PDB entry 3KPL | X-ray diffraction, 1.96 A resolution | chains A and C of the 3 polymer chains in the assembly

Chain A:
Name: HLA class I histocompatibility antigen, B-44 alpha chain
From: Homo sapiens
Reference sequence: P30481 (1B44_HUMAN); residues 1-276 here correspond to UniProt positions 25-300 (UniProt number = residue number + 24)
Amino-acid sequence (276 residues; each row starts with the number of its first residue):
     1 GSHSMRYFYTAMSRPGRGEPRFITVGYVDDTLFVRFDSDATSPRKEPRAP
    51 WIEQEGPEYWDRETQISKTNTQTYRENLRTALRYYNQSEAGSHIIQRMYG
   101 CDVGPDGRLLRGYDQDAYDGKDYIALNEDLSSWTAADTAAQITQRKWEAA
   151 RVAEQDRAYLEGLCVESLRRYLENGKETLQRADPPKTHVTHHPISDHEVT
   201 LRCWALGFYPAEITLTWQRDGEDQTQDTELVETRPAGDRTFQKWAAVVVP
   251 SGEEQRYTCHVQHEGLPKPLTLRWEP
Cystine bridges: C101-C164, C203-C259

Chain C:
Name: EEYLQAFTY, self peptide from the ATP binding cassette protein ABCD3
Amino-acid sequence (9 residues; each row starts with the number of its first residue):
     1 EEYLQAFTY

How chain A and chain C interact:
Residue-residue contacts (46; chain A residue first):
  M5(A) - E1(C)
  Y7(A) - E1(C)  hydrogen bond (side chain-backbone)
  Y7(A) - E2(C)
  Y9(A) - E2(C)  hydrogen bond
  T24(A) - E2(C)
  K45(A) - E2(C)  salt bridge
  Y59(A) - E1(C)
  R62(A) - E1(C)  salt bridge
  E63(A) - E1(C)
  E63(A) - E2(C)  hydrogen bond (side chain-backbone)
  I66(A) - E2(C)
  I66(A) - L4(C)
  S67(A) - E2(C)
  T69(A) - L4(C)
  N70(A) - L4(C)
  T73(A) - T8(C)
  E76(A) - T8(C)  hydrogen bond
  N77(A) - T8(C)
  N77(A) - Y9(C)
  T80(A) - Y9(C)
  Y84(A) - Y9(C)  hydrogen bond (side chain-backbone)
  I95(A) - Y9(C)
  R97(A) - Q5(C)
  Y99(A) - E2(C)  hydrogen bond
  Y99(A) - Y3(C)  hydrogen bond (side chain-backbone)
  D116(A) - Y9(C)  hydrogen bond
  Y123(A) - Y9(C)  hydrophobic
  T143(A) - Y9(C)  hydrogen bond (side chain-backbone)
  K146(A) - Y9(C)  hydrogen bond (side chain-backbone)
  W147(A) - Q5(C)
  W147(A) - F7(C)
  W147(A) - T8(C)  hydrogen bond (side chain-backbone)
  A150(A) - F7(C)  hydrophobic
  V152(A) - Q5(C)
  V152(A) - F7(C)  hydrophobic
  Q155(A) - Y3(C)
  Q155(A) - F7(C)
  D156(A) - Y3(C)  hydrogen bond
  Y159(A) - E1(C)  hydrogen bond (side chain-backbone)
  Y159(A) - E2(C)
  Y159(A) - Y3(C)  hydrophobic
  L163(A) - E1(C)
  L163(A) - E2(C)
  S167(A) - E1(C)  hydrogen bond (side chain-backbone)
  R170(A) - E1(C)  salt bridge
  Y171(A) - E1(C)  hydrogen bond (side chain-backbone)
Other interface residues (no listed pair), chain C (9 interface residues in all): A6

In short:
34 residues of chain A face 9 of chain C across their interface, with 15 hydrogen bonds and 3 salt bridges.
Polar contacts include K45(A)-E2(C), R62(A)-E1(C) and R170(A)-E1(C).
Chain A is HLA class I histocompatibility antigen, B-44 alpha chain (Homo sapiens) and chain C is EEYLQAFTY,
self peptide from the ATP binding cassette protein ABCD3; the structure, Crystal Structure of HLA B*4402 in
complex with EEYLQAFTY a self peptide from the ABCD3 protein, was determined by X-ray diffraction together
with 3KPM, 3KPN, 3KPO, 3KPP and 3KPQ from the same study.
